9MZU - chains A and C of the 6 polymer chains in the assembly; structure by electron microscopy, 2.40 A resolution.

Chain A (and C):
Molecule: PorK
From: Porphyromonas gingivalis
Notes: chain C of this document is another copy of the same molecule, construct and numbering; everything in this record applies to it too
Reference sequence: Q7MXB7 (Q7MXB7_PORGI); residue numbers follow UniProt; this construct covers 1-491
Sequence (491 residues; numbered 1 to 491; the number before each row is that of its first residue):
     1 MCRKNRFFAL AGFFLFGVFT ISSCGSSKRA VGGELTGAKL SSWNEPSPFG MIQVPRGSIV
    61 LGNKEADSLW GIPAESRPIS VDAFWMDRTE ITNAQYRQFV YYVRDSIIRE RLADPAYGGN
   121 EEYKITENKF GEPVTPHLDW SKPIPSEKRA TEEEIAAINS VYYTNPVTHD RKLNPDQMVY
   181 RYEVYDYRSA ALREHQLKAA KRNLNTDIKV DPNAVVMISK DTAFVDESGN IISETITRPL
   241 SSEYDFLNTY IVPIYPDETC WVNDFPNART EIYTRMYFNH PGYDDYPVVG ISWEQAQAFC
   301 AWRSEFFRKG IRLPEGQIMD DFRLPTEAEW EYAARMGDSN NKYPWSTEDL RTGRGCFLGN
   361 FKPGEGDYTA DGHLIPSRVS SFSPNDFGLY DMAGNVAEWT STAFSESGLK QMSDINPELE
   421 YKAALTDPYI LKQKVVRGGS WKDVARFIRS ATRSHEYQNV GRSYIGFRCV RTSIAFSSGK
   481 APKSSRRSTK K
Disordered / not traced: 1-31, 477-491
Covalent attachments: glycan linked to Ser106, Thr222
Metal / ion sites: Ca2+: Glu90, Asp391, Gly394, Val396, Glu398

Chain A / chain C interface:
Residue-residue contacts (105):
  Gly32(A) - Phe306(C)
  Gly33(A) - Phe306(C)  hydrogen bond (backbone-backbone)
  Gly33(A) - Phe307(C)
  Glu34(A) - Ser47(C)
  Glu34(A) - Phe49(C)  hydrogen bond (side chain-backbone)
  Glu34(A) - Phe307(C)
  Leu35(A) - Gln95(C)
  Leu35(A) - Gln98(C)
  Leu35(A) - Phe299(C)  hydrophobic
  Leu35(A) - Arg303(C)
  Thr36(A) - Gln95(C)
  Thr36(A) - Gln98(C)  hydrogen bond (backbone-side chain)
  Gly37(A) - Ala94(C)
  Ala38(A) - Ala94(C)  hydrogen bond (backbone-backbone)
  Ala38(A) - Arg97(C)  hydrogen bond (backbone-side chain)
  Ala38(A) - Gln98(C)
  Ala38(A) - Tyr101(C)  hydrophobic
  Lys39(A) - Asp284(C)
  Leu40(A) - Arg97(C)
  Leu40(A) - Tyr101(C)
  Leu40(A) - Asn279(C)
  Leu40(A) - His280(C)
  Leu40(A) - Pro281(C)  hydrophobic
  Leu40(A) - Asp284(C)  hydrogen bond (backbone-side chain)
  Ser41(A) - Pro281(C)
  Trp43(A) - Asn279(C)
  Trp43(A) - His280(C)
  Trp43(A) - Pro281(C)
  Arg56(A) - Thr369(C)
  Arg56(A) - Gly372(C)  hydrogen bond (side chain-backbone)
  Gly57(A) - Thr369(C)
  Ser58(A) - Gly366(C)  hydrogen bond (side chain-backbone)
  Ser58(A) - Asp367(C)
  Ser58(A) - Thr369(C)  hydrogen bond (backbone-side chain)
  Pro78(A) - Glu365(C)
  Pro78(A) - Gly366(C)
  Ile79(A) - Gly366(C)
  Ser80(A) - Gly366(C)  hydrogen bond (side chain-backbone)
  Ser80(A) - Asp367(C)
  Ser80(A) - Tyr368(C)  hydrogen bond (side chain-backbone)
  Ser80(A) - Leu374(C)
  Asp82(A) - Tyr273(C)  hydrogen bond
  Asp82(A) - Leu374(C)
  Tyr185(A) - Asn165(C)
  Tyr185(A) - Val167(C)  hydrophobic
  Tyr185(A) - Thr168(C)
  Tyr187(A) - Thr168(C)
  Tyr187(A) - Arg275(C)  hydrogen bond
  Arg188(A) - Val262(C)  hydrogen bond (side chain-backbone)
  Arg188(A) - Phe265(C)  hydrogen bond (side chain-backbone)
  Arg188(A) - Pro266(C)
  Arg188(A) - Asn267(C)
  Arg188(A) - Ala268(C)  hydrogen bond (side chain-backbone)
  Arg188(A) - Thr270(C)  hydrogen bond
  Arg188(A) - Glu271(C)  salt bridge
  Ala191(A) - Thr259(C)
  Ala191(A) - Asn263(C)  hydrogen bond (backbone-side chain)
  Leu192(A) - Asn263(C)
  Arg193(A) - Asp257(C)  salt bridge
  Arg193(A) - Asn263(C)  hydrogen bond (backbone-side chain)
  Lys198(A) - Asp176(C)
  Leu204(A) - Tyr429(C)  hydrogen bond (backbone-side chain)
  Leu204(A) - Asn459(C)  hydrogen bond (backbone-side chain)
  Leu204(A) - Val460(C)  hydrophobic
  Asn205(A) - Tyr429(C)
  Thr206(A) - Asp427(C)
  Thr206(A) - Tyr429(C)
  Thr206(A) - Lys432(C)  hydrogen bond
  Asp207(A) - Asp427(C)
  Asp207(A) - Pro428(C)
  Asp207(A) - Tyr429(C)  hydrogen bond (side chain-backbone)
  Glu243(A) - Tyr163(C)  hydrogen bond
  Glu243(A) - Asn165(C)
  Glu243(A) - Pro166(C)
  Glu243(A) - Val167(C)
  Tyr244(A) - Pro166(C)
  Tyr244(A) - Val167(C)  hydrophobic
  Leu247(A) - Val167(C)  hydrophobic
  Ile318(A) - Arg275(C)
  Ile318(A) - Met276(C)
  Arg323(A) - Arg269(C)
  Thr326(A) - Arg269(C)
  Gln411(A) - Asn267(C)  hydrogen bond (backbone-side chain)
  Ser413(A) - Pro266(C)
  Ser413(A) - Asn267(C)  hydrogen bond (backbone-backbone)
  Ser413(A) - Ala268(C)
  Asp414(A) - Lys362(C)  salt bridge
  Asp414(A) - Gly366(C)
  Asp414(A) - Tyr368(C)
  Ile415(A) - Ala268(C)
  Ile415(A) - Leu374(C)  hydrophobic
  Asn416(A) - Ala268(C)
  Asn416(A) - Arg269(C)  hydrogen bond (backbone-backbone)
  Asn416(A) - Tyr273(C)
  Glu418(A) - Asn267(C)  hydrogen bond (backbone-backbone)
  Glu418(A) - Arg269(C)
  Leu419(A) - Asn267(C)
  Thr472(A) - Ile272(C)
  Ile474(A) - Met276(C)  hydrophobic
  Ile474(A) - His280(C)
  Phe476(A) - His280(C)
  Phe476(A) - Gly282(C)
  Phe476(A) - Tyr283(C)
  Phe476(A) - Tyr286(C)
  Phe476(A) - Arg378(C)
Interface residues without a listed pair, chain A (52 interface residues in all): Ser42, Val81, Lys201, Met319, Asp320, Met412, Pro417
Interface residues without a listed pair, chain C (65 interface residues in all): Pro48, Ile91, Thr274, Phe278, Trp302, Lys309, Gly310, His373, Ile375, Leu425, Trp441

Summary:
The interface between chain A and chain C involves 52 residues on one side and 65 on the other; the contacts
include 28 hydrogen bonds and 3 salt bridges. Polar pairs include Arg188(A)-Glu271(C), Arg193(A)-Asp257(C) and
Asp414(A)-Lys362(C). Glu90(A), Asp391(A), Gly394(A), Val396(A) and Glu398(A) coordinate Ca2+.
Chain A and chain C are both PorK (Porphyromonas gingivalis); the structure, Structure of PorKN from
Porphyromonas gingivalis, was determined by electron microscopy.
